1NCQ - chains A and C of the 4 polymer chains in the assembly; structure by X-ray diffraction, 2.50 A resolution.

Chain A:
Molecule: Coat protein VP1
Source organism: Human rhinovirus 14
Reference sequence: P03303 (POLG_HRV14); residues 1-289 here correspond to UniProt positions 568-856 (UniProt number = residue number + 567)
Chain sequence (289 residues; row label = number of the first residue in the row):
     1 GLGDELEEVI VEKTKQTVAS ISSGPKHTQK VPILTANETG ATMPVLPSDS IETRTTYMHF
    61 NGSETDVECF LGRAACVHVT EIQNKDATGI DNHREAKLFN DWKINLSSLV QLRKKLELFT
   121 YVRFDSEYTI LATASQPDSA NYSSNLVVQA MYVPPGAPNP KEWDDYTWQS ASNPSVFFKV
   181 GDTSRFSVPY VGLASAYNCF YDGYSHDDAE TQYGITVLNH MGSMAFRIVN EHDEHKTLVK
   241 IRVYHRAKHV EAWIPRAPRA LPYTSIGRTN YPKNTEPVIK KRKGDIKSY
Not modelled in the structure: 1-16
Residues lining bound ligands: win63843 (W11; 3-{3,5-dimethyl-4-[3-(3-methyl-isoxazol-5-yl)-propoxy]-phenyl}-5-trifluoromethyl-[1,2,4]oxadiazole): Trp102, Ile104, Asn105, Leu106, Tyr128, Ile130, Ala150, Met151, Tyr152, Pro174, Ser175, Val176, Phe186, Val188, Val191, Tyr197, Asn219, Met221, Met224
UniProt features mapped onto this chain:
  - site: Tyr289 (Cleavage)

Chain C:
Molecule: Coat protein VP3
Source organism: Human rhinovirus 14
Reference sequence: P03303 (POLG_HRV14); residues 1-236 here correspond to UniProt positions 332-567 (UniProt number = residue number + 331)
Chain sequence (236 residues; each row starts with the number of its first residue):
     1 GLPTTTLPGS GQFLTTDDRQ SPSALPNYEP TPRIHIPGKV HNLLEIIQVD TLIPMNNTHT
    61 KDEVNSYLIP LNANRQNEQV FGTNLFIGDG VFKTTLLGEI VQYYTHWSGS LRFSLMYTGP
   121 ALSSAKLILA YTPPGARGPQ DRREAMLGTH VVWDIGLQST IVMTIPWTSG VQFRYTDPDT
   181 YTSAGFLSCW YQTSLILPPE TTGQVYLLSF ISACPDFKLR LMKDTQTISQ TVALTE
Residues lining bound ligands: win63843 (W11; 3-{3,5-dimethyl-4-[3-(3-methyl-isoxazol-5-yl)-propoxy]-phenyl}-5-trifluoromethyl-[1,2,4]oxadiazole): Leu14, Ala24, Leu25, Leu221
UniProt features mapped onto this chain:
  - region: Ala233 to Glu236 (Amphipathic alpha-helix)

Interface between chain A and chain C:
Contacting residue pairs (178; chain A residue first):
  Ala19(A) - Asp216(C)
  Ile33(A) - Val151(C)  hydrophobic
  Ile33(A) - Thr160(C)
  Ile33(A) - Ile161(C)
  Ile33(A) - Val162(C)  hydrogen bond (backbone-backbone)
  Leu34(A) - Gln158(C)
  Leu34(A) - Thr160(C)
  Leu34(A) - Ile161(C)  hydrophobic
  Thr35(A) - Gln158(C)
  Thr35(A) - Ser159(C)  hydrogen bond (backbone-backbone)
  Thr35(A) - Thr160(C)  hydrogen bond (backbone-backbone)
  Thr35(A) - Val162(C)
  Ala36(A) - Ser159(C)
  Ala36(A) - Thr160(C)
  Asn37(A) - Asp50(C)
  Asn37(A) - Met116(C)
  Asn37(A) - Thr160(C)  hydrogen bond (backbone-side chain)
  Asn37(A) - Phe210(C)
  Glu38(A) - Met116(C)
  Glu38(A) - Ser159(C)  hydrogen bond
  Thr42(A) - Gln48(C)
  Thr42(A) - Val49(C)
  Thr42(A) - Asp50(C)  hydrogen bond
  Thr42(A) - Arg112(C)
  Thr42(A) - Ser212(C)
  Met43(A) - Arg112(C)  hydrogen bond (backbone-side chain)
  Pro44(A) - Arg112(C)
  Val45(A) - Arg112(C)  hydrogen bond (backbone-side chain)
  Val45(A) - Val162(C)  hydrophobic
  Val45(A) - Cys214(C)
  Leu46(A) - Thr164(C)
  Leu46(A) - Pro215(C)  hydrophobic
  Pro47(A) - Ser110(C)
  Pro47(A) - Thr164(C)
  Pro47(A) - Pro166(C)  hydrophobic
  Ser50(A) - Thr164(C)
  Ile51(A) - Pro166(C)  hydrophobic
  Met58(A) - Asp216(C)
  Met58(A) - Lys218(C)
  Phe60(A) - Lys218(C)
  Phe60(A) - Leu219(C)
  Gly62(A) - Asn42(C)
  Gly62(A) - Leu44(C)
  Glu64(A) - Tyr104(C)  hydrogen bond (backbone-side chain)
  Glu64(A) - Arg220(C)
  Glu64(A) - Leu221(C)  hydrogen bond (side chain-backbone)
  Glu64(A) - Met222(C)  hydrogen bond (side chain-backbone)
  Thr65(A) - Asn42(C)  hydrogen bond
  Thr65(A) - Leu43(C)  hydrogen bond (backbone-backbone)
  Thr65(A) - Leu44(C)
  Thr65(A) - Tyr104(C)
  Thr65(A) - Leu219(C)
  Asp66(A) - His41(C)
  Asp66(A) - Asn42(C)  hydrogen bond (backbone-side chain)
  Val67(A) - Val40(C)
  Val67(A) - His41(C)  hydrogen bond (backbone-backbone)
  Phe70(A) - Leu43(C)  hydrophobic
  Phe70(A) - Tyr103(C)  hydrophobic
  Phe70(A) - Tyr104(C)
  Phe70(A) - Met222(C)
  Arg73(A) - Thr15(C)
  Arg73(A) - Thr16(C)
  Arg73(A) - Met222(C)
  Ala74(A) - Phe13(C)  hydrophobic
  Ala74(A) - Thr15(C)  hydrogen bond (backbone-backbone)
  Ser107(A) - Leu234(C)
  Ser108(A) - Gln230(C)  hydrogen bond (backbone-side chain)
  Ser108(A) - Ala233(C)
  Ser108(A) - Leu234(C)  hydrogen bond (side chain-backbone)
  Leu109(A) - Gln230(C)
  Leu109(A) - Ala233(C)  hydrophobic
  Val110(A) - Ile228(C)  hydrophobic
  Val110(A) - Ser229(C)
  Val110(A) - Gln230(C)  hydrogen bond (backbone-side chain)
  Gln111(A) - Asp224(C)  hydrogen bond
  Arg113(A) - Leu234(C)
  Lys114(A) - Glu99(C)  salt bridge
  Lys114(A) - Tyr103(C)
  Lys114(A) - Thr227(C)  hydrogen bond
  Lys114(A) - Ile228(C)
  Lys115(A) - Tyr103(C)
  Lys115(A) - Met222(C)
  Phe119(A) - Val40(C)  hydrophobic
  Arg123(A) - Pro30(C)
  Arg123(A) - Thr31(C)  hydrogen bond (side chain-backbone)
  Arg123(A) - Pro32(C)
  Arg123(A) - Arg33(C)
  Glu127(A) - Arg19(C)
  Glu127(A) - Ser21(C)
  Thr129(A) - Phe13(C)
  Pro174(A) - Ala24(C)
  Arg185(A) - Phe13(C)
  Arg185(A) - Ser21(C)
  Phe186(A) - Ser21(C)
  Phe186(A) - Pro22(C)
  Phe186(A) - Ala24(C)  hydrophobic
  Ser187(A) - Ser21(C)  hydrogen bond (side chain-backbone)
  Ser187(A) - Pro22(C)  hydrogen bond (backbone-backbone)
  Ser187(A) - Ser23(C)
  Ser187(A) - Ala24(C)  hydrogen bond (backbone-backbone)
  Val188(A) - Leu25(C)  hydrophobic
  Pro189(A) - Ser23(C)
  Pro189(A) - Leu25(C)
  Pro189(A) - Tyr28(C)  hydrophobic
  Tyr190(A) - Tyr28(C)
  Tyr190(A) - Pro30(C)
  Val191(A) - Leu25(C)  hydrophobic
  Val191(A) - Tyr28(C)
  Gly192(A) - Thr31(C)  hydrogen bond (backbone-side chain)
  Leu193(A) - Thr31(C)  hydrogen bond (backbone-side chain)
  Ala194(A) - Thr31(C)
  Ser195(A) - Pro32(C)  hydrogen bond (side chain-backbone)
  Ser195(A) - Arg33(C)
  Ser195(A) - Ile34(C)
  Thr216(A) - Glu236(C)
  Tyr244(A) - Phe13(C)  hydrophobic
  Arg246(A) - Asp17(C)
  Arg246(A) - Asp18(C)  salt bridge
  Arg246(A) - Arg19(C)
  Lys248(A) - Ser21(C)  hydrogen bond
  Glu251(A) - Arg33(C)  salt bridge
  Glu251(A) - Lys39(C)  salt bridge
  Ala252(A) - Lys39(C)
  Ala252(A) - Val40(C)  hydrogen bond (backbone-backbone)
  Trp253(A) - Ile36(C)  hydrogen bond (side chain-backbone)
  Trp253(A) - Pro37(C)
  Trp253(A) - Gly38(C)
  Trp253(A) - Lys39(C)
  Ile254(A) - Pro37(C)
  Ile254(A) - Gly38(C)  hydrogen bond (backbone-backbone)
  Pro255(A) - Val40(C)
  Pro255(A) - Ile46(C)  hydrophobic
  Pro258(A) - Leu96(C)  hydrophobic
  Pro258(A) - Glu99(C)
  Tyr263(A) - Ile228(C)  hydrophobic
  Tyr263(A) - Leu234(C)  hydrophobic
  Thr264(A) - Leu234(C)
  Ser265(A) - Thr235(C)  hydrogen bond (side chain-backbone)
  Ile266(A) - Leu234(C)
  Ile266(A) - Thr235(C)  hydrogen bond (backbone-backbone)
  Ile266(A) - Glu236(C)
  Arg268(A) - Glu236(C)  hydrogen bond (side chain-backbone)
  Pro277(A) - Thr60(C)
  Pro277(A) - Lys61(C)
  Pro277(A) - Asp62(C)
  Val278(A) - Asp62(C)  hydrogen bond (backbone-side chain)
  Val278(A) - Thr94(C)
  Ile279(A) - Pro54(C)  hydrophobic
  Ile279(A) - Asn57(C)
  Ile279(A) - Asp62(C)  hydrogen bond (backbone-side chain)
  Ile279(A) - Thr94(C)
  Lys280(A) - Asn57(C)
  Lys280(A) - Asp89(C)  salt bridge
  Lys281(A) - Thr58(C)  hydrogen bond (side chain-backbone)
  Lys281(A) - His59(C)
  Arg282(A) - Met55(C)  hydrogen bond (side chain-backbone)
  Arg282(A) - Asn57(C)
  Arg282(A) - Gly82(C)  hydrogen bond (side chain-backbone)
  Arg282(A) - Val91(C)
  Ile286(A) - Met55(C)
  Ile286(A) - Asn56(C)
  Ile286(A) - Val80(C)
  Ile286(A) - Phe81(C)
  Ile286(A) - Gly82(C)  hydrogen bond (backbone-backbone)
  Lys287(A) - Gln79(C)
  Lys287(A) - Gly82(C)
  Ser288(A) - Gly82(C)
  Ser288(A) - Thr83(C)
  Tyr289(A) - Gln79(C)  hydrogen bond
  Tyr289(A) - Gly82(C)
  Tyr289(A) - Thr83(C)
  Tyr289(A) - Asn84(C)
  Tyr289(A) - Gly138(C)
  Tyr289(A) - Pro139(C)  hydrogen bond (side chain-backbone)
  Tyr289(A) - Phe186(C)  hydrophobic
  Tyr289(A) - Leu187(C)
  Tyr289(A) - Ser188(C)
  Tyr289(A) - Trp190(C)
Interface residues without a listed pair, chain A (82 interface residues in all): Cys69, Lys103, Leu118, Tyr121, Ala196, Arg259, Gly284, Asp285
Interface residues without a listed pair, chain C (97 interface residues in all): Tyr67, Ile69, Pro70, Gly90, Lys93, Ser114, Thr149, Trp153, Phe173

Summary:
82 residues of chain A face 97 of chain C across their interface; the contacts include 43 hydrogen bonds and 5
salt bridges. Among the polar pairs are Lys114(A)-Glu99(C), Arg246(A)-Asp18(C) and Glu251(A)-Arg33(C).
Win63843 is bound between chain A and chain C.
Chain A is Coat protein VP1 and chain C is Coat protein VP3, both from Human rhinovirus 14; the structure, The
structure of HRV14 when complexed with pleconaril, an antiviral compound, was determined by X-ray diffraction,
deposited together with 1NA1, 1NCR, 1ND2 and 1ND3.
